PDB entry 9BF1 | electron microscopy, 3.10 A resolution | chains A and B

[Chain A (and B)]
Protein: Helicase/UvrB N-terminal domain-containing protein
Organism: Vibrio cholerae
Notes: chain B of this document is another copy of the same molecule, construct and numbering; everything in this record applies to it too
UniProt: B9TSM3 (B9TSM3_VIBCL); residues 1-1190 here correspond to UniProt positions 31-1220 (UniProt number = residue number + 30)
Amino-acid sequence (1190 residues; each row starts with the number of its first residue):
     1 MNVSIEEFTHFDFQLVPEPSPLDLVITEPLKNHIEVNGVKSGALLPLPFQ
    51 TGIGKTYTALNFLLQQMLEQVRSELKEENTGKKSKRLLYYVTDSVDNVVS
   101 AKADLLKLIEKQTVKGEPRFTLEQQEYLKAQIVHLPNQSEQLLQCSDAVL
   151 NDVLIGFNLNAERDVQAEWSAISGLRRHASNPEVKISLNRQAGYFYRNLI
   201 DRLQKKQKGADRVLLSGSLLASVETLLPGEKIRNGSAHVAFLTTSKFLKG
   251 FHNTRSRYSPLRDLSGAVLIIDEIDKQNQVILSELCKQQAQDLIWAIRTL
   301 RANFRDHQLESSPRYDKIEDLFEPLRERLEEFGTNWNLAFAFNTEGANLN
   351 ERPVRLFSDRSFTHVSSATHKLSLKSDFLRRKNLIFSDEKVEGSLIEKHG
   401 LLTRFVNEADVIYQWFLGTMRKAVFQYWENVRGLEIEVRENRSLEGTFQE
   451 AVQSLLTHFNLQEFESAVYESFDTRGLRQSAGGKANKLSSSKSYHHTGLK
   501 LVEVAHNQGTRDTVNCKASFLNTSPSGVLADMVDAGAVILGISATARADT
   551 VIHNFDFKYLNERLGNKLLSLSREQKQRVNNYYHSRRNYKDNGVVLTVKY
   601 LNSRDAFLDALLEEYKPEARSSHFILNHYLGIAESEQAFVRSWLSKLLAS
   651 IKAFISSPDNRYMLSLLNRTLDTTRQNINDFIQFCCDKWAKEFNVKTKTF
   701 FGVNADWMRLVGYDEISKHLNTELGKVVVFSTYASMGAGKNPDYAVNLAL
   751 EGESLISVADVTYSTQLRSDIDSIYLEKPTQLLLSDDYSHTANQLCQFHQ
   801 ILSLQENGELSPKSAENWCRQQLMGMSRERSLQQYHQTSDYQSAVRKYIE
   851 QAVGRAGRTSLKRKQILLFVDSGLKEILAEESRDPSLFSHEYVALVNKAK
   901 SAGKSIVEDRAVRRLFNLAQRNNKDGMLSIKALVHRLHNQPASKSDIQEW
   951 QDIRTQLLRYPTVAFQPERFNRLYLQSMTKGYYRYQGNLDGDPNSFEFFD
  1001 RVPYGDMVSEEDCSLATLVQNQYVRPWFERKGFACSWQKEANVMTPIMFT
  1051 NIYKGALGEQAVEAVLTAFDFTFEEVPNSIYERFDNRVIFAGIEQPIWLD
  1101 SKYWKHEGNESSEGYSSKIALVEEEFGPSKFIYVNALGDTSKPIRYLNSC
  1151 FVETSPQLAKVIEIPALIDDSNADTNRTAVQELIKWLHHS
Not modelled in the structure: 481-482, 692-726, 737-767
Construct notes: conflict Pro29 (Ser59 in B9TSM3)
What the authors report for this chain:
  - catalytic residues: Glu1059, Glu1082, Asp1085, Asp1100, Lys1102
  - mutagenesis - E273A: decreased catalytic activity

[How chain A and chain B interact]
Residue-residue contacts (86):
  Arg163(A) - Asp787(B)  hydrogen bond (side chain-backbone)
  Glu168(A) - Arg190(B)
  Ala171(A) - Ser187(B)
  Gly174(A) - Glu183(B)
  Leu175(A) - Glu183(B)
  Leu175(A) - Ser187(B)
  His178(A) - Asn181(B)
  Asn181(A) - His178(B)
  Glu183(A) - Gly174(B)
  Glu183(A) - Leu175(B)
  Val184(A) - Leu175(B)  hydrophobic
  Ser187(A) - Ala171(B)
  Ser187(A) - Leu175(B)
  Ser187(A) - Gln191(B)  hydrogen bond
  Arg190(A) - Glu168(B)  salt bridge
  Gln191(A) - Ser187(B)  hydrogen bond
  Gln191(A) - Gln191(B)  hydrogen bond
  Lys205(A) - Gln508(B)
  Trp295(A) - Asn460(B)
  Trp295(A) - Gln462(B)
  Arg298(A) - His307(B)
  Arg298(A) - Thr457(B)  hydrogen bond (side chain-backbone)
  Arg298(A) - His458(B)  hydrogen bond (side chain-backbone)
  Arg298(A) - Asn460(B)
  Thr299(A) - Asn460(B)  hydrogen bond
  Arg301(A) - Asp306(B)  salt bridge
  Ala302(A) - Ala302(B)
  Ala302(A) - Asn303(B)
  Ala302(A) - Arg305(B)
  Asn303(A) - Ala302(B)
  Arg305(A) - Arg305(B)
  Asp306(A) - Arg301(B)  salt bridge
  Asp306(A) - Arg305(B)  salt bridge
  Asp306(A) - Ala339(B)
  His307(A) - Arg298(B)
  His307(A) - Ala339(B)
  Gln308(A) - Ala339(B)  hydrogen bond (backbone-backbone)
  Gln308(A) - Phe340(B)
  Gln308(A) - Arg381(B)
  Leu309(A) - Arg381(B)
  Glu310(A) - Arg380(B)
  Glu310(A) - Lys382(B)  salt bridge
  Glu310(A) - Asp512(B)
  Ser311(A) - Leu379(B)  hydrogen bond (side chain-backbone)
  Ser311(A) - Arg380(B)  hydrogen bond (backbone-backbone)
  Tyr315(A) - Asp512(B)  hydrogen bond
  Ala339(A) - Asp306(B)
  Ala339(A) - His307(B)
  Ala339(A) - Gln308(B)  hydrogen bond (backbone-backbone)
  Phe340(A) - Gln308(B)
  Leu379(A) - Ser311(B)  hydrogen bond (backbone-side chain)
  Arg380(A) - Glu310(B)
  Arg380(A) - Ser311(B)  hydrogen bond (backbone-backbone)
  Arg381(A) - Gln308(B)
  Arg381(A) - Leu309(B)
  Lys382(A) - Glu310(B)  salt bridge
  Lys382(A) - His458(B)
  Glu450(A) - Arg511(B)  salt bridge
  Gln453(A) - Gln508(B)  hydrogen bond (side chain-backbone)
  Ser454(A) - Thr510(B)  hydrogen bond
  Ser454(A) - Asp512(B)  hydrogen bond
  Thr457(A) - Arg298(B)  hydrogen bond (backbone-side chain)
  Thr457(A) - Thr513(B)
  His458(A) - Arg298(B)  hydrogen bond (backbone-side chain)
  His458(A) - Ala341(B)
  His458(A) - Lys382(B)  hydrogen bond
  His458(A) - Asp512(B)  salt bridge
  His458(A) - Thr513(B)
  Asn460(A) - Trp295(B)
  Asn460(A) - Arg298(B)
  Asn460(A) - Thr299(B)  hydrogen bond
  Gln462(A) - Trp295(B)
  Glu463(A) - Glu463(B)
  Asn507(A) - Thr457(B)
  Gln508(A) - Lys205(B)  hydrogen bond
  Gln508(A) - Gln453(B)  hydrogen bond (backbone-side chain)
  Thr510(A) - Gln453(B)
  Thr510(A) - Ser454(B)
  Arg511(A) - Arg314(B)
  Arg511(A) - Glu450(B)  salt bridge
  Asp512(A) - Glu310(B)
  Asp512(A) - Tyr315(B)  hydrogen bond
  Asp512(A) - His458(B)
  Thr513(A) - Thr457(B)
  Thr513(A) - His458(B)
  Asp787(A) - Arg163(B)  salt bridge
Also at the interface, not in a pair above, chain A (54 interface residues in all): Ile186, Gln204, Arg314, Ala341, Gly509, Tyr788
Also at the interface, not in a pair above, chain B (55 interface residues in all): Val184, Lys208, Ser312, Leu338, Asn507, Gly509, Tyr788

[Overview]
54 residues of chain A face 55 of chain B across their interface, with 24 hydrogen bonds and 10 salt bridges.
Polar pairs include Arg190(A)-Glu168(B), Arg301(A)-Asp306(B) and Asp306(A)-Arg305(B). From the paper:
catalytic residues Glu1059(A), Glu1082(A) and Asp1085(A) among others; E273A of chain A reduces catalytic
activity.
Both chains are Helicase/UvrB N-terminal domain-containing protein (Vibrio cholerae). Entry 9BF1 (Structure of
apo-state V. cholerae DdmD) was determined by electron microscopy (same publication as 9BGK, 9BF5 and 9C6Q).
